Entry 8J19 (electron microscopy, 3.23 A resolution); this record covers chains B and G of the 5 polymer chains in the assembly.

Chain B:
Molecule: Guanine nucleotide-binding protein G(I)/G(S)/G(T) subunit beta-1
Source organism: Homo sapiens
Reference sequence: P62873 (GBB1_HUMAN); residues 2-340 here = UniProt positions 2-340
Chain sequence (348 residues; numbered -4 to 343; the number before each row is that of its first residue; numbers below 1 keep their minus sign (Met-4 is residue -4)):
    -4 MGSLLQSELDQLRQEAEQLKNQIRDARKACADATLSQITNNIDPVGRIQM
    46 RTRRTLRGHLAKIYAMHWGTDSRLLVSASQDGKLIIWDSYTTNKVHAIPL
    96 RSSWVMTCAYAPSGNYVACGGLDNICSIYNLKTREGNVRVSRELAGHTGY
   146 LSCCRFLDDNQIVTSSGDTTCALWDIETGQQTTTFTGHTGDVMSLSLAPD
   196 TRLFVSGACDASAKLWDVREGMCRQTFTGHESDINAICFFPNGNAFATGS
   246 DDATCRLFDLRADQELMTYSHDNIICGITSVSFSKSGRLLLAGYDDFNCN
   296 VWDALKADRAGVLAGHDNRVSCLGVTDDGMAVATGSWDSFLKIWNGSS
Disordered / not traced: -4 to 3, 341-343
Construct notes: initiating methionine (-4); expression tag (-3 to 1, 341-343)

Chain G:
Molecule: Guanine nucleotide-binding protein G(I)/G(S)/G(O) subunit gamma-2
Source organism: Homo sapiens
Reference sequence: P59768 (GBG2_HUMAN); numbering as in UniProt (aligned over 1-71)
Chain sequence (71 residues; row label = number of the first residue in the row):
     1 MASNNTASIAQARKLVEQLKMEANIDRIKVSKAAADLMAYCEAHAKEDPL
    51 LTPVPASENPFREKKFFCAIL
Disordered / not traced: 1-6, 65-71

How chain B and chain G interact:
Residue-residue contacts (78):
  Leu7(B) - Ala12(G)  hydrophobic
  Leu7(B) - Arg13(G)
  Leu7(B) - Val16(G)
  Glu10(B) - Val16(G)
  Leu14(B) - Val16(G)
  Leu14(B) - Leu19(G)  hydrophobic
  Leu14(B) - Lys20(G)
  Ile18(B) - Ala23(G)  hydrophobic
  Ala21(B) - Arg27(G)
  Arg22(B) - Arg27(G)
  Ala24(B) - Lys29(G)  hydrogen bond (backbone-side chain)
  Cys25(B) - Arg27(G)
  Cys25(B) - Ile28(G)  hydrogen bond (side chain-backbone)
  Cys25(B) - Lys29(G)
  Cys25(B) - Val30(G)  hydrogen bond (backbone-backbone)
  Ala26(B) - Val30(G)  hydrophobic
  Asp27(B) - Lys29(G)
  Asp27(B) - Val30(G)
  Asp27(B) - Ser31(G)  hydrogen bond
  Ala28(B) - Val30(G)
  Leu30(B) - Ala34(G)  hydrophobic
  Ile33(B) - Ala34(G)  hydrophobic
  Ile37(B) - Met38(G)  hydrophobic
  Val40(B) - Leu51(G)  hydrophobic
  Met45(B) - Leu50(G)  hydrophobic
  Arg48(B) - Phe61(G)
  Arg49(B) - Phe61(G)
  Arg49(B) - Arg62(G)
  Ser84(B) - Phe61(G)
  Tyr85(B) - Pro60(G)
  Tyr85(B) - Phe61(G)  hydrophobic
  Met217(B) - Met21(G)  hydrophobic
  Cys218(B) - Gln18(G)
  Cys218(B) - Met21(G)
  Arg219(B) - Glu22(G)
  Gln220(B) - Glu22(G)
  Gln220(B) - Ile25(G)
  Thr221(B) - Glu22(G)  hydrogen bond (backbone-side chain)
  Phe235(B) - Tyr40(G)  hydrophobic
  Phe235(B) - Cys41(G)  hydrophobic
  Pro236(B) - Tyr40(G)
  Asn237(B) - Tyr40(G)
  Leu252(B) - Leu37(G)  hydrophobic
  Asp254(B) - Ala33(G)
  Arg256(B) - Arg27(G)
  Arg256(B) - Ile28(G)
  Arg256(B) - Asp36(G)  salt bridge
  Ala257(B) - Arg27(G)
  Ala257(B) - Ile28(G)
  Asp258(B) - Ile25(G)
  Asp258(B) - Arg27(G)  salt bridge
  Gln259(B) - Val30(G)
  Leu261(B) - Val30(G)  hydrophobic
  Leu261(B) - Leu37(G)  hydrophobic
  Ser279(B) - Asp48(G)  hydrogen bond
  Ser279(B) - Leu50(G)
  Lys280(B) - Glu47(G)
  Lys280(B) - Asp48(G)  hydrogen bond (backbone-side chain)
  Ser281(B) - Tyr40(G)
  Ser281(B) - Cys41(G)
  Ser281(B) - His44(G)
  Ser281(B) - Asp48(G)  hydrogen bond
  Gly282(B) - Cys41(G)  hydrogen bond (backbone-side chain)
  Arg283(B) - Cys41(G)  hydrogen bond (backbone-side chain)
  Arg283(B) - Glu42(G)  salt bridge
  Arg283(B) - Leu51(G)
  Leu284(B) - Leu51(G)  hydrophobic
  Leu300(B) - Met38(G)  hydrophobic
  Leu300(B) - Cys41(G)  hydrophobic
  Val320(B) - Leu50(G)  hydrophobic
  Asp323(B) - Pro49(G)
  Gly324(B) - Pro49(G)
  Gly324(B) - Leu50(G)
  Met325(B) - Pro49(G)  hydrophobic
  Met325(B) - Leu50(G)
  Met325(B) - Pro60(G)
  Ala326(B) - Phe61(G)  hydrophobic
  Asn340(B) - Asn59(G)
Other interface residues (no listed pair), chain B (58 interface residues in all): Leu4, Ala11, Lys15, Gln17, Thr34, Ile43, Trp63, Ala240, Val327, Ile338
Other interface residues (no listed pair), chain G (39 interface residues in all): Ile9, Asp26, Ala35, Ala45, Val54, Glu63

Overview:
58 residues of chain B face 39 of chain G across their interface, with 10 hydrogen bonds and 3 salt bridges.
Among the polar pairs are Arg256(B)-Asp36(G), Asp258(B)-Arg27(G) and Arg283(B)-Glu42(G).
Chain B is Guanine nucleotide-binding protein G(I)/G(S)/G(T) subunit beta-1 and chain G is Guanine
nucleotide-binding protein G(I)/G(S)/G(O) subunit gamma-2, both from Homo sapiens; the structure, Cryo-EM
structure of the LY237-bound GPR84 receptor-Gi complex, was determined by electron microscopy together with
8J18 and 8J1A from the same study.
